Entry 9NW3 (electron microscopy, 3.70 A resolution); this record covers chains KB and 4A of the 130 polymer chains in the assembly.

Chain KB:
Molecule: Tubulin beta chain
Organism: Tetrahymena thermophila CU428
UniProtKB: P41352 (TBB_TETTH); residues 1-443 here = UniProt positions 1-443
Chain sequence (443 residues; each row starts with the number of its first residue):
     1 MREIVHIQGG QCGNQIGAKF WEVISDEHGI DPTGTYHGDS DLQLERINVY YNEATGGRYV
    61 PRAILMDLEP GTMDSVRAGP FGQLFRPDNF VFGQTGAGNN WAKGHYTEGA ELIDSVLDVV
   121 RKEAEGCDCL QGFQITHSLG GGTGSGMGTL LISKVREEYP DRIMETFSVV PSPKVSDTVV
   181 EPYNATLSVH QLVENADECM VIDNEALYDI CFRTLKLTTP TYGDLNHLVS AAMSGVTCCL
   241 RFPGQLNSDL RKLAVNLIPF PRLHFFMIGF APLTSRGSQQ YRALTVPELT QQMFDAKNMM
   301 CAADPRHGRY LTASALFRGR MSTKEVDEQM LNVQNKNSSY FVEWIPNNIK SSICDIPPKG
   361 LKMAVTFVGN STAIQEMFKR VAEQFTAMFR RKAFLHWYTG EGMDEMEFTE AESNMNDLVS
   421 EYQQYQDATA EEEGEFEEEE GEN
Unresolved in the structure: 431-443
Small-molecule neighbours: GDP (guanosine-5'-diphosphate): Gly10, Gln11, Cys12, Gln15, Ile16, Asn99, Ser138, Gly140, Gly141, Gly142, Thr143, Gly144, Asp177, Glu181, Asn204, Tyr222, Leu225, Asn226
Curated features (UniProtKB/Swiss-Prot):
  - binding site (GTP): Gln11, Glu69, Ser138, Gly142, Thr143, Gly144, Asn204, Asn226
  - binding site (Mg(2+)): Glu69
What the authors report for this chain:
  - specificity-determining residues: Glu157 (proposed by the authors, not directly observed)

Chain 4A:
Molecule: CFAP213
Organism: Tetrahymena thermophila CU428
UniProtKB: I7M5Z8 (I7M5Z8_TETTS); numbering as in UniProt (aligned over 1-317)
Chain sequence (317 residues; row label = number of the first residue in the row):
     1 MYQNQYQQPQ QQYGYNQGQQ GQQYSQAYQQ QPYQQQQGSP YQQQQNYPQG YGAQQQAYQQ
    61 QQQGYAQQQG YPAQNQQYYQ EDYDSLQQYQ DNFNSVQPRT RLEREAMKDK ESIEKTRINQ
   121 RVGYETRNTD VKQLLHNPDP KSTLFIPENQ RFDKDFSVFD KQQRDQRFAT KEVALEKHRI
   181 EALERESKRW EQMENQVNKE QVKRQFQAEV LKAGKRNTNG MPFNPITLEY EKSSAGDSLK
   241 KRDEMAKVRG YVRAENLDTR SNCGYNILTG EQRIGVEYLV PNHLRDDYKT KVDLKNEFYS
   301 IKYKGEQQNQ QNQNKYY
Unresolved in the structure: 1-94, 122-130, 207-214, 301-317

Chain KB / chain 4A interface:
Pairs across the interface - 42 pairs, chain KB then chain 4A:
  Lys19(KB) with Asp258(4A), salt bridge
  Pro32(KB) with Leu279(4A), hydrophobic
  Ala78(KB) with Ala254(4A)
  Gly79(KB) with Ala254(4A)
  Leu215(KB) with Tyr265(4A); Ile267(4A); Leu268(4A)
  Lys216(KB) with Tyr265(4A)
  Leu217(KB) with Cys263(4A), hydrophobic; Tyr265(4A), hydrogen bond (backbone-side chain); Ile267(4A), hydrophobic
  Thr219(KB) with Ser261(4A)
  Pro220(KB) with Ser261(4A)
  Thr221(KB) with Ser261(4A), hydrogen bond; Asn262(4A)
  Tyr222(KB) with Ser261(4A)
  Gly223(KB) with Ser261(4A); Asn262(4A)
  Asp224(KB) with Ser261(4A); Asn262(4A); Cys263(4A), hydrogen bond; Ile267(4A)
  His227(KB) with Asn266(4A); Ile267(4A)
  Leu228(KB) with Ile267(4A), hydrophobic; Leu268(4A), hydrophobic
  Phe270(KB) with Leu268(4A), hydrophobic
  Pro272(KB) with Leu268(4A)
  Leu273(KB) with Leu268(4A), hydrophobic
  Thr274(KB) with Ile267(4A); Leu268(4A), hydrogen bond (backbone-backbone)
  Arg276(KB) with Gly264(4A); Tyr265(4A); Asn266(4A); Thr269(4A), hydrogen bond; Gly270(4A), hydrogen bond (side chain-backbone); Glu271(4A), hydrogen bond (side chain-backbone); Gln272(4A); Arg273(4A)
  Gln279(KB) with Thr269(4A), hydrogen bond (side chain-backbone); Gly270(4A), hydrogen bond (side chain-backbone); Glu271(4A), hydrogen bond (side chain-backbone)
Interface residues without a listed pair, chain KB (25 interface residues in all): Pro80, Phe81, Cys211, Ser275
Interface residues without a listed pair, chain 4A (19 interface residues in all): Gly250, Arg260, Tyr278

Summary:
25 residues of chain KB face 19 of chain 4A across their interface; the contacts include 10 hydrogen bonds and
1 salt bridge. Polar pairs include Lys19(KB)-Asp258(4A), Leu217(KB)-Tyr265(4A) and Thr221(KB)-Ser261(4A).
Ligands of chain KB: GDP. From UniProt: 8 GTP-binding residues and Mg2+-binding residue Glu69(KB) on chain KB.
From the paper: the specificity determinant Glu157(KB).
Here chain KB is Tubulin beta chain and chain 4A is CFAP213, both from Tetrahymena thermophila CU428. Entry
9NW3 (Ciliary tip central pair) was determined by electron microscopy together with 9OT2 and 9NTM from the
same study.
